5B1I - chains A and B; structure by X-ray diffraction, 3.30 A resolution.

Chain A (and B):
Name: Cystathionine beta-synthase
From: Lactobacillus plantarum WCFS1
Notes: EC 4.2.1.22; chain B of this document is another copy of the same molecule, construct and numbering; everything in this record applies to it too
UniProtKB: F9UT54 (F9UT54_LACPL); numbering as in UniProt (aligned over 1-303)
Chain sequence (311 residues; row label = number of the first residue in the row):
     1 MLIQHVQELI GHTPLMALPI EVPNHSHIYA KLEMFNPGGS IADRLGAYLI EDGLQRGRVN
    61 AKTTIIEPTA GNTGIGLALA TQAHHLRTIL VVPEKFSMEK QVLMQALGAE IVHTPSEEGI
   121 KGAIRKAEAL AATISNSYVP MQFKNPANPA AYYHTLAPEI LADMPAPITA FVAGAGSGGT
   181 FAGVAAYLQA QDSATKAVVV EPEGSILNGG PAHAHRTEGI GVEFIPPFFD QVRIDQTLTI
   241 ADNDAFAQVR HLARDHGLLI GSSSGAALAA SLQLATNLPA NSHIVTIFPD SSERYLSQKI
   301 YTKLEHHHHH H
Not modelled in the structure: 304-311
Differences from the reference sequence: engineered mutation Ala42 (Lys in F9UT54); expression tag (304-311)
Ligand contacts: AA5 (N-[(3-hydroxy-2-methyl-5-{[(trihydroxyphosphoranyl)oxy]methyl}pyridin-4-yl)methylene]methionine): Thr69, Ala70, Gly71, Asn72, Thr73, Gly74, Phe96, Lys100, Ile120, Gln142, Phe143, Tyr152, Gly174, Ala175, Gly176, Ser177, Gly178, Gly179, Thr180, Glu218, Gly219, Ile220, Gly221, Ser263, Pro289, Asp290, Tyr295
What the authors report for this chain:
  - binding site for AA5: Thr69, Ala70, Asn72, Thr73, Phe96, Ile120, Gln142, Phe143, Gly176, Ser177, Gly178, Thr180, Gly219 to Gly221, Ser263
  - contacts within the chain: Thr73-Gln142 (hydrogen bond), Ile120-Glu223
  - conformationally variable residues (domain motion, order/disorder transition): Pro93 to Ser97, Ser116 to Lys121, Pro202 to Ile225
  - mutagenesis - A70S: increased binding to l-OAS
  - mutagenesis - A70S (60-fold), E223G (200-fold): decreased catalytic activity on l-cysteine
  - mutagenesis - A70S (93-fold): decreased catalytic activity on l-homocysteine
  - mutagenesis - A70S (37-fold): increased binding to second substrate
  - mutagenesis - E223G: decreased stability in response to l-OAS
  - mutagenesis - A70S, E223G (32-fold): decreased catalytic activity on l-OAS
  - mutagenesis - E223G: increased binding to Na2S or l-homocysteine
  - mutagenesis - E223G: decreased binding to l-OAS or l-cysteine

Chain A / chain B interface:
Contacting residue pairs - 59 pairs, chain A then chain B:
  Met1(A) - Pro14(B)
  Met1(A) - Leu15(B)  hydrogen bond (backbone-backbone)
  Met1(A) - Asp163(B)  hydrogen bond (backbone-side chain)
  Leu2(A) - Leu15(B)
  Leu2(A) - Asp163(B)
  Leu2(A) - Pro165(B)
  Ile3(A) - Leu15(B)  hydrogen bond (backbone-backbone)
  Ile3(A) - Met16(B)
  Ile3(A) - Ala17(B)  hydrogen bond (backbone-backbone)
  Gln4(A) - Met16(B)
  Gln4(A) - Ala17(B)
  Gln4(A) - Pro19(B)
  His5(A) - Pro19(B)
  Val6(A) - Gly257(B)
  Leu9(A) - Pro14(B)  hydrophobic
  Leu9(A) - Phe35(B)  hydrophobic
  Pro14(A) - Met1(B)
  Leu15(A) - Met1(B)  hydrogen bond (backbone-backbone)
  Leu15(A) - Leu2(B)
  Leu15(A) - Ile3(B)  hydrogen bond (backbone-backbone)
  Met16(A) - Ile3(B)
  Ala17(A) - Ile3(B)  hydrogen bond (backbone-backbone)
  Ala17(A) - Gln4(B)
  Pro19(A) - Gln4(B)
  Phe35(A) - Leu9(B)  hydrophobic
  Phe35(A) - Phe35(B)
  Leu79(A) - Gly257(B)
  Gln82(A) - Ala253(B)  hydrogen bond (side chain-backbone)
  Gln82(A) - Arg254(B)  hydrogen bond (side chain-backbone)
  Gln82(A) - Asp255(B)
  Gln82(A) - His256(B)  hydrogen bond (side chain-backbone)
  Gln82(A) - Gly257(B)  hydrogen bond (side chain-backbone)
  Glu99(A) - Leu296(B)
  Leu103(A) - Glu293(B)
  Ala106(A) - Ala253(B)
  Ala106(A) - Arg254(B)  hydrogen bond (backbone-backbone)
  Ala106(A) - Tyr301(B)  hydrophobic
  Leu107(A) - Ala253(B)
  Leu107(A) - Gly257(B)
  Leu107(A) - Leu259(B)  hydrophobic
  Asp163(A) - Met1(B)  hydrogen bond (side chain-backbone)
  Asp163(A) - Leu2(B)
  Ala253(A) - Gln82(B)  hydrogen bond (backbone-side chain)
  Ala253(A) - Ala106(B)
  Ala253(A) - Leu107(B)
  Arg254(A) - Gln82(B)  hydrogen bond (backbone-side chain)
  Arg254(A) - Ala106(B)  hydrogen bond (backbone-backbone)
  Asp255(A) - Gln82(B)
  His256(A) - Gln82(B)
  Gly257(A) - Gln82(B)  hydrogen bond (backbone-side chain)
  Gly257(A) - Leu107(B)
  Leu259(A) - Leu103(B)  hydrophobic
  Leu259(A) - Leu107(B)  hydrophobic
  Glu293(A) - Leu103(B)
  Glu293(A) - Arg294(B)  salt bridge
  Arg294(A) - Glu293(B)  salt bridge
  Leu296(A) - Glu99(B)
  Leu296(A) - Leu103(B)  hydrophobic
  Tyr301(A) - Ala106(B)  hydrophobic
Also at the interface, not in a pair above, chain A (37 interface residues in all): Leu32, Asn36, Pro37, Met98, Val102, Gly108, Pro165
Also at the interface, not in a pair above, chain B (37 interface residues in all): His5, Val6, Leu32, Asn36, Pro37, Leu79, Met98, Val102, Leu258

In short:
Chain A and chain B each contribute 37 residues to their interface, with 17 hydrogen bonds and 2 salt bridges.
Polar contacts include Glu293(A)-Arg294(B), Met1(A)-Asp163(B) and Gln82(A)-Ala253(B). From the paper: a
binding site for AA5 at Thr69(A), Ala70(A) and Asn72(A) among others; A70S and E223G of chain A reduce
catalytic activity on l-cysteine.
Both chains are Cystathionine beta-synthase (Lactobacillus plantarum WCFS1). Entry 5B1I (Crystal structure of
K42A mutant of cystathionine beta-synthase from Lactobacillus plantarum in a complex with L-methionine) was
determined by X-ray diffraction.
